PDB entry 7M83 | X-ray diffraction, 1.55 A resolution | chains A and P of the 3 polymer chains in the assembly

Chain A:
Name: DNA polymerase eta
Source organism: Homo sapiens
Notes: EC 2.7.7.7
UniProtKB: Q9Y253 (POLH_HUMAN); numbering as in UniProt (aligned over 1-432)
Amino-acid sequence (435 residues; numbered -2 to 432; the number before each row is that of its first residue; numbers below 1 keep their minus sign (Gly-2 is residue -2)):
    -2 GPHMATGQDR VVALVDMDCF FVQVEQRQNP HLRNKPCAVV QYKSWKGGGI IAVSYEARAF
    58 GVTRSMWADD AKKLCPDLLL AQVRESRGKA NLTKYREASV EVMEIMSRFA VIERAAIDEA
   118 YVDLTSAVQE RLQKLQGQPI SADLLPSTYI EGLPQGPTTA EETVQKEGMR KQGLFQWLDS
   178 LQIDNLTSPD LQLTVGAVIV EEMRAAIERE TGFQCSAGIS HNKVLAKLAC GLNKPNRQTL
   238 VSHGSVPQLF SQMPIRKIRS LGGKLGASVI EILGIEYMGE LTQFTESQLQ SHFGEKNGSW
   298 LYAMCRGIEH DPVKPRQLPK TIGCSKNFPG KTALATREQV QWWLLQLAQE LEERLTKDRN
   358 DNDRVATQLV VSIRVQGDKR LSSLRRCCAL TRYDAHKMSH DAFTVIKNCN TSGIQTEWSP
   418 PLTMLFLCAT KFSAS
Unresolved in the structure: 155-159
Construct notes: expression tag (-2 to 0); engineered mutation Ala113 (Ser in Q9Y253)
Metal / ion sites: Ca2+: Asp13, Met14, Asp115 (together with 2'-deoxyadenosine 5'-triphosphate); K+: Asp13, Asp115, Glu116 (together with 2'-deoxyadenosine 5'-triphosphate) (shared with DA8(P) of chain P)
Residues lining bound ligands: 2'-deoxyadenosine 5'-triphosphate (DTP): Asp13, Met14, Asp15, Cys16, Phe17, Phe18, Ile48, Ala49, Tyr52, Arg55, Arg61, Ile114, Asp115, Lys231
UniProt features mapped onto this chain:
  - binding site (Mg(2+)): Asp13, Met14, Asp115, Glu116
  - binding site (Mn(2+)): Asp13, Met14, Asp115, Glu116
  - binding site (a 2'-deoxyribonucleoside 5'-triphosphate): Arg61
  - natural variant: Val37 (deletion: In XPV), Leu75 (deletion: In XPV), Arg93 (R93P: In XPV), Arg111 (R111H: In XPV), Thr122 (T122P: In XPV), Gly153 (G153D: In a breast cancer sample), Thr191 (T191P: In XPV), Gly263 (G263V: In XPV), Val266 (V266D: In XPV), Gly295 (G295R: In XPV), Arg361 (R361S: In XPV)
  - mutagenesis: Tyr52 (Y52A/F: Reduces DNA polymerase activity; Y52E: Reduces DNA polymerase activity. Increases fidelity of replication and reduces translesion bypass), Arg61 (R61A: Reduces enzymatic activity by two-thirds), Ser62 (S62G: Increased DNA polymerase activity and translesion bypass compared to wild-type), Ala68 (A68S/V: Severe reduction in thymine dimer translesion bypass), Asn324 to Pro326 (Reduces binding to chromatin and to monoubiquitinated PCNA. Abolishes binding to monoubiquitinated PCNA; when associated with 705-E--H-713 Del)
Reported in the primary citation:
  - mutagenesis - S113A (20-fold): decreased catalytic activity
  - mutagenesis - S113A: unchanged catalytic activity on RNA-terminated primers
  - mutagenesis - S113A: unchanged catalytic activity on 2'F-dA

Chain P:
Molecule: 8-nt DNA strand
Sequence (8 nucleotides; numbered 1 to 8; the number before each row is that of its first residue):
     1 AGCGTCAA
Metal / ion sites: K+: DA8 (together with 2'-deoxyadenosine 5'-triphosphate) (shared with Asp13(A), Asp115(A), Glu116(A) of chain A)

How chain A and chain P interact:
Pairs across the interface (24):
  Ala113(A) with DA8(P), phosphate contact
  Ile114(A) with DA8(P), phosphate contact
  Asp115(A) with DA8(P), phosphate contact
  Glu116(A) with DA8(P), phosphate contact
  Lys224(A) with DA7(P), phosphate contact; DA8(P), salt bridge to the phosphate
  Ile255(A) with DA7(P), phosphate contact
  Arg256(A) with DA7(P), phosphate contact
  Ser257(A) with DC6(P), phosphate contact; DA7(P), hydrogen bond to the phosphate
  Leu258(A) with DA7(P), hydrogen bond to the phosphate
  Gly259(A) with DA7(P), hydrogen bond to the phosphate
  Gly260(A) with DC6(P), phosphate contact; DA7(P), phosphate contact
  Lys261(A) with DT5(P), salt bridge to the phosphate; DC6(P), hydrogen bond to the phosphate
  Leu262(A) with DC6(P), hydrogen bond to the phosphate
  Arg377(A) with DG4(P), salt bridge to the phosphate
  Leu381(A) with DC3(P), phosphate contact
  Arg382(A) with DG2(P), sugar contact; DC3(P), hydrogen bond to the phosphate; DG4(P), hydrogen bond to the base
  Arg383(A) with DG2(P), phosphate contact
  Cys384(A) with DG2(P), hydrogen bond to the phosphate
Other interface residues (no listed pair), chain A (20 interface residues in all): Ser379, Ser380
Other interface residues (no listed pair), chain P (8 interface residues in all): DA1

Overview:
The interface between chain A and chain P involves 20 residues on one side and 8 on the other, with 8 hydrogen
bonds and 3 salt bridges. Polar pairs include Arg382(A)-DG4(P), Ser257(A)-DA7(P) and Leu258(A)-DA7(P). From
the paper: S113A of chain A reduces catalytic activity; S113A of chain A leaves catalytic activity on
RNA-terminated primers unchanged.
Here chain A is DNA polymerase eta (Homo sapiens) and chain P is an 8-nt DNA strand. Entry 7M83 (Human DNA Pol
eta S113A with dA-ended primer and dATP: in crystallo reaction for 0 s) was determined by X-ray diffraction
together with 7M7L, 7M7M, 7M7N, 7M7O, 7M7P, 7M7Q and 19 further entries from the same study.
